PDB entry 9CX7 | electron microscopy, 3.30 A resolution | chains A and B of the 7 polymer chains in the assembly

== Chain A ==
Protein: Gamma-aminobutyric acid receptor subunit beta-3
Source organism: Homo sapiens
UniProt: P28472 (GBRB3_HUMAN); residues 1-448 here correspond to UniProt positions 26-473 (UniProt number = residue number + 25)
Sequence (448 residues; numbered 1 to 448; the number before each row is that of its first residue):
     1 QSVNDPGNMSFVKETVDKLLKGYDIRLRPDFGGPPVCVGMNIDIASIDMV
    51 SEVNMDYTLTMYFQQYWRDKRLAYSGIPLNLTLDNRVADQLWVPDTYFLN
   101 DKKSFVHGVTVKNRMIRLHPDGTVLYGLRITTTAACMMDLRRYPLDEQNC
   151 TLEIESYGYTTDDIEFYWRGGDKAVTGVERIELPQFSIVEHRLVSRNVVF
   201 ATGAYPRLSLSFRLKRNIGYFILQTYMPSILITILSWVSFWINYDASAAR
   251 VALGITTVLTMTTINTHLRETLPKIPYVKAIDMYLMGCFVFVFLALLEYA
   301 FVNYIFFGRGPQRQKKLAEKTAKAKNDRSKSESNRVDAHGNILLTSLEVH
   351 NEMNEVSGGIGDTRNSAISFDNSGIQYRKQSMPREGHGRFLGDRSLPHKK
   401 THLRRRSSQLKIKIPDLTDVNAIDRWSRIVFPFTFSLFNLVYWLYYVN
Not modelled in the structure: 1-6, 310-419, 448
Disulfide bonds: C136-C150
Glycans and other covalent adducts: N-acetylglucosamine (NAG) linked to N80, N149
Ligand contacts: gamma-amino-butanoic acid (ABU): Y97, E155, S156, Y157, F200, T202, Y205
Curated features (UniProtKB/Swiss-Prot):
  - binding site (benzamidine): D95 to Y97, E155 to Y157, F200
  - binding site (4-aminobutanoate): Y97, E155, Y157, T202
  - binding site (histamine): Y97, S156, Y157, T202
  - glycosylation (N-linked (GlcNAc...) asparagine): N8, N80, N149

== Chain B ==
Protein: Gamma-aminobutyric acid receptor subunit alpha-1
Source organism: Homo sapiens
UniProt: P14867 (GBRA1_HUMAN); residues 1-429 here correspond to UniProt positions 28-456 (UniProt number = residue number + 27)
Sequence (429 residues; each row starts with the number of its first residue):
     1 QPSLQDELKDNTTVFTRILDRLLDGYDNRLRPGLGERVTEVKTDIFVTSF
    51 GPVSDHDMEYTIDVFFRQSWKDERLKFKGPMTVLRLNNLMASKIWTPDTF
   101 FHNGKKSVAHNMTMPNKLLRITEDGTLLYTMRLTVRAECPMHLEDFPMDA
   151 HACPLKFGSYAYTRAEVVYEWTREPARSVVVAEDGSRLNQYDLLGQTVDS
   201 GIVQSSTGEYVVMTTHFHLKRKIGYFVIQTYLPCIMTVILSQVSFWLNRE
   251 SVPARTVFGVTTVLTMTTLSISARNSLPKVAYATAMDWFIAVCYAFVFSA
   301 LIEFATVNYFTKRGYAWDGKSVVPEKPKKVKDPLIKKNNTYAPTATSYTP
   351 NLARGDPGLATIAKSATIEPKEVKPETKPPEPKKTFNSVSKIDRLSRIAF
   401 PLLFGIFNLVYWATYLNREPQLKAPTPHQ
Not modelled in the structure: 1-9, 312-387, 419-429
Disulfide bonds: C139-C153
Glycans and other covalent adducts: N-acetylglucosamine (NAG) linked to N111
Ligand contacts:
  - gamma-amino-butanoic acid (ABU): F65, R67, L118, T130
  - PIO ([(2R)-2-octanoyloxy-3-[oxidanyl-[(1R,2R,3S,4R,5R,6S)-2,3,6-tris(oxidanyl)-4,5-diphosphonooxy-cyclohexyl]oxy-phosphoryl]oxy-propyl] octanoate): R249, T306, V307, F310, S388, S390, K391, I392, L395
Curated features (UniProtKB/Swiss-Prot):
  - binding site (4-aminobutanoate): R67, T130
  - binding site (3alpha-hydroxy-5alpha-pregnan-11,20-dione): W246
  - glycosylation (N-linked (GlcNAc...) asparagine): N11, N111

== How chain A and chain B interact ==
Contacting residue pairs (89; chain A residue first):
  D24(A) with T16(B), hydrogen bond
  I25(A) with N87(B), hydrogen bond (backbone-side chain); L89(B), hydrophobic
  R26(A) with D20(B), salt bridge; N87(B); L89(B); M90(B); K93(B)
  L27(A) with T12(B); F15(B), hydrophobic; T16(B); L19(B), hydrophobic
  F31(A) with F15(B), hydrophobic; M81(B), hydrophobic; L84(B), hydrophobic; R85(B)
  V93(A) with M114(B), hydrophobic
  P94(A) with T113(B); M114(B)
  D95(A) with M114(B)
  T96(A) with M112(B); T113(B), hydrogen bond (backbone-backbone)
  Y97(A) with F65(B); M112(B); N116(B); R132(B)
  F98(A) with M112(B), hydrophobic; R132(B), hydrogen bond (backbone-side chain)
  L99(A) with R132(B), hydrogen bond (backbone-side chain)
  D101(A) with R132(B), hydrogen bond (backbone-side chain)
  K102(A) with H110(B)
  S104(A) with M112(B)
  F105(A) with M112(B)
  V106(A) with M112(B), hydrophobic
  I130(A) with M112(B), hydrophobic
  A135(A) with R187(B)
  M137(A) with R187(B)
  Y157(A) with N116(B); K117(B); L118(B); T130(B), hydrogen bond; M131(B); R132(B), hydrogen bond (side chain-backbone)
  G158(A) with L118(B); R120(B), hydrogen bond (backbone-side chain)
  Y159(A) with R85(B); N87(B)
  T160(A) with R120(B)
  D163(A) with R85(B), salt bridge
  F200(A) with F46(B), hydrophobic
  A201(A) with R67(B)
  T202(A) with R67(B); R120(B), hydrogen bond (backbone-side chain); L128(B)
  Y205(A) with R120(B), hydrogen bond
  S247(A) with S251(B); A254(B)
  V251(A) with A254(B); V257(B), hydrophobic; F258(B), hydrophobic
  I255(A) with V257(B), hydrophobic; F258(B), hydrophobic; T261(B)
  V258(A) with L240(B), hydrophobic
  L259(A) with T265(B)
  R269(A) with Y225(B); I228(B); Q229(B), hydrogen bond
  P273(A) with N189(B)
  K274(A) with N189(B); Q190(B); Y225(B); S276(B)
  I275(A) with Y225(B)
  P276(A) with N189(B); K222(B); G224(B); Y225(B)
  Y277(A) with I228(B)
  F289(A) with M236(B), hydrophobic
  F293(A) with I239(B), hydrophobic; L240(B), hydrophobic
  L296(A) with L240(B), hydrophobic
  L297(A) with V243(B), hydrophobic
  A300(A) with V243(B), hydrophobic
  N303(A) with L247(B); N248(B)
  Y304(A) with W246(B)
  F307(A) with N248(B)
Also at the interface, not in a pair above, chain A (57 interface residues in all): G32, W92, N100, D162, A248, T262, T266, D282, M286
Also at the interface, not in a pair above, chain B (54 interface residues in all): L23, L86, S186, L232, P253

== Overview ==
Chain A and chain B form an interface of 57 and 54 residues respectively, with 12 hydrogen bonds and 2 salt
bridges. Polar pairs include R26(A)-D20(B), D163(A)-R85(B) and D24(A)-T16(B). Gamma-amino-butanoic acid is
bound between chain A and chain B. Chain B binds compound PIO.
Chain A is Gamma-aminobutyric acid receptor subunit beta-3 and chain B is Gamma-aminobutyric acid receptor
subunit alpha-1, both from Homo sapiens; the structure, Native human GABAA receptor of
beta3-alpha1-gamma2-beta3-alpha2 assembly, was determined by electron microscopy, deposited together with
9CRS, 9CRV, 9CSB, 9CT0, 9CTJ, 9CTP and 6 further entries.
